7VVA - chains B and G of the 7 polymer chains in the assembly; structure by X-ray diffraction, 2.75 A resolution.

# Chain B (and G)
Name: Pseudouridine kinase
From: Escherichia coli
Notes: EC 2.7.1.83; chain G of this document is another copy of the same molecule, construct and numbering; everything in this record applies to it too
UniProtKB: A0A1V3W5E1 (A0A1V3W5E1_ECOLX); residues 1-313 here = UniProt positions 1-313
Sequence (313 residues; row label = number of the first residue in the row):
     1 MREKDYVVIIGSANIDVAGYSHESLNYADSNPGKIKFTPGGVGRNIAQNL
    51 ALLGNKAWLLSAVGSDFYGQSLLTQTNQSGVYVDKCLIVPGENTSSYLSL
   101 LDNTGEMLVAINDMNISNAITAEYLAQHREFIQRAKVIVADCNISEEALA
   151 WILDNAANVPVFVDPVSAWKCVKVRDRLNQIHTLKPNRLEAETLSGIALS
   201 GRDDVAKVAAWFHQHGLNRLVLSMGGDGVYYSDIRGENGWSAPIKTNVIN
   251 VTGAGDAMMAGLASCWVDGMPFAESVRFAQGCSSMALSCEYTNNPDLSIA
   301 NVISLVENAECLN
Not modelled in the structure: 1-2, 27-29, 102-106, 310-313 (chain G: 1-3, 23-25, 52, 103-106, 129-135, 161-162, 171-184, 196-254, 258, 273-286, 310-313)
Residues lining bound ligands: FJF (5-[(2S,3R,4S,5R)-5-(hydroxymethyl)-3,4-bis(oxidanyl)oxolan-2-yl]-1H-pyrimidine-2,4-dione): Asn14, Asp16, Gly40, Gly41, Val42, Asn45, Tyr97, Asn112, Met114, Asn143, Val166, Lys170, Thr252, Gly253, Asp256
From the paper describing this entry:
  - binding site for FJF: Asn14, Asp16, Ser30, Tyr97, Asn112, Met114, Asn143, Lys170, Asp256
  - specificity-determining residues: Ser30
  - catalytic residues: Asp256
  - mutagenesis - Y97A, N112A, M114A, N143A, K170A (11-fold): decreased catalytic activity
  - mutagenesis - S30A: decreased catalytic activity on pseudouridine
  - mutagenesis - K185A (100-fold), D256A (3280-fold): decreased catalytic activity on ATP
  - mutagenesis - W169A: unchanged catalytic activity on pseudouridine
  - mutagenesis - N143A: increased catalytic activity

# How chain B and chain G interact
Pairs across the interface - 60 pairs, chain B then chain G:
  Val17(B) with Phe37(G), hydrophobic; Leu98(G), hydrophobic
  Gly19(B) with Leu98(G)
  Ser21(B) with Ile111(G)
  Ser24(B) with Val109(G)
  Asn26(B) with Leu108(G); Val109(G)
  Ser30(B) with Tyr97(G); Ala110(G); Asn112(G); Ser167(G), hydrogen bond (backbone-side chain)
  Asn31(B) with Val109(G); Ala110(G), hydrogen bond (backbone-backbone); Ile111(G); Asn112(G), hydrogen bond (backbone-backbone)
  Pro32(B) with Asn112(G); Trp169(G), hydrophobic
  Gly33(B) with Asn112(G), hydrogen bond (backbone-backbone); Asp113(G)
  Lys34(B) with Asp113(G)
  Ile35(B) with Ser96(G); Tyr97(G); Leu98(G); Ile111(G), hydrophobic; Asn112(G); Asp113(G)
  Phe37(B) with Val17(G), hydrophobic; Phe37(G), hydrophobic; Tyr68(G); Ser96(G)
  Phe67(B) with Phe67(G), hydrophobic
  Ser96(B) with Ile35(G); Phe37(G)
  Tyr97(B) with Ile35(G)
  Leu98(B) with Val17(G), hydrophobic; Ile35(G); Leu100(G), hydrophobic
  Leu100(B) with Leu100(G), hydrophobic; Val109(G), hydrophobic; Ile111(G), hydrophobic
  Val109(B) with Leu100(G), hydrophobic
  Ala110(B) with Asn31(G), hydrogen bond (backbone-backbone)
  Ile111(B) with Gly19(G); Tyr20(G); Ser21(G); Asn31(G); Ile35(G); Leu100(G), hydrophobic
  Asn112(B) with Ser30(G); Asn31(G), hydrogen bond (backbone-backbone); Pro32(G); Gly33(G)
  Asp113(B) with Gly33(G); Ile35(G)
  Ser167(B) with Asp29(G), hydrogen bond; Ser30(G)
  Ala168(B) with Asp29(G), hydrogen bond (backbone-side chain)
  Trp169(B) with Asp29(G), hydrogen bond (backbone-side chain); Ser30(G); Pro32(G), hydrophobic
Other interface residues (no listed pair), chain B (30 interface residues in all): Ile15, Ala18, Tyr20, Ser99, Leu189
Other interface residues (no listed pair), chain G (29 interface residues in all): Ile15, Asn26, Tyr27, Lys34

# Summary
The interface between chain B and chain G involves 30 residues on one side and 29 on the other, with 9
hydrogen bonds. Polar contacts include Ser30(B)-Ser167(G), Ser167(B)-Asp29(G) and Ala168(B)-Asp29(G). The
paper reports the catalytic residue Asp256(B); Y97A, N112A and M114A of chain B, among others, reduce
catalytic activity; 9 substitutions were tested in all.
Chain B and chain G are both Pseudouridine kinase (Escherichia coli); the structure, Pseudouridine bound
structure of Pseudouridine kinase (PUKI) from Escherichia coli strain B, was determined by X-ray diffraction
(same publication as 7VTD, 7VTE and 7VTG).
